Entry 7MB8 (X-ray diffraction, 1.62 A resolution); this record covers chains A and B of the 4 polymer chains in the assembly.

# Chain A (and B)
Molecule: 3C-like proteinase
Organism: Severe acute respiratory syndrome coronavirus 2
Notes: EC 3.4.22.69; chain B of this document is another copy of the same molecule, construct and numbering; everything in this record applies to it too
UniProtKB: P0DTD1 (R1AB_SARS2); residues 1-306 here correspond to UniProt positions 3264-3569 (UniProt number = residue number + 3263)
Sequence (306 residues; each row starts with the number of its first residue):
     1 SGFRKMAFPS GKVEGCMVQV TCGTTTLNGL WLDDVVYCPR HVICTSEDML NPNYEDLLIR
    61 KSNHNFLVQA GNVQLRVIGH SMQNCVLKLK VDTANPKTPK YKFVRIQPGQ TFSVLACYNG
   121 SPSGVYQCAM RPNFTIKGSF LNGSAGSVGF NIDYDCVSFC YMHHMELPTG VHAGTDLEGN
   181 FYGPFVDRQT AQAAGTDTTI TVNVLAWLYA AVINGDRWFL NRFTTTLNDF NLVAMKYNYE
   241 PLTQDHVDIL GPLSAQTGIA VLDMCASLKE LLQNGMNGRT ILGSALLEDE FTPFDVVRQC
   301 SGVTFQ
Not modelled in the structure: 306 (chain B: 305-306)
Construct notes: engineered mutation Ala145 (Cys3408 in P0DTD1)
UniProt features mapped onto this chain:
  - active site: His41 (For 3CL-PRO activity)
  - site: Gln306 (Cleavage)
  - cross-link (Glycyl lysine isopeptide (Lys-Gly)): Lys5 (interchain with G-Cter in ubiquitin), Lys90 (interchain with G-Cter in ubiquitin)

# Interface between chain A and chain B
Pairs across the interface (86; chain A residue first):
  Ser1(A) - Gly138(B)
  Ser1(A) - Ser139(B)
  Ser1(A) - Phe140(B)  hydrogen bond (backbone-backbone)
  Ser1(A) - Glu166(B)  hydrogen bond
  Ser1(A) - Gly170(B)
  Ser1(A) - His172(B)  hydrogen bond (backbone-side chain)
  Gly2(A) - Gly138(B)
  Gly2(A) - Ser139(B)  hydrogen bond (backbone-side chain)
  Arg4(A) - Tyr126(B)
  Arg4(A) - Gln127(B)  hydrogen bond (side chain-backbone)
  Arg4(A) - Lys137(B)  hydrogen bond (side chain-backbone)
  Arg4(A) - Glu290(B)  salt bridge
  Lys5(A) - Arg4(B)
  Lys5(A) - Tyr126(B)
  Met6(A) - Gly124(B)
  Met6(A) - Val125(B)
  Met6(A) - Tyr126(B)  hydrophobic
  Met6(A) - Ser139(B)
  Ala7(A) - Gly124(B)
  Ala7(A) - Val125(B)  hydrogen bond (backbone-backbone)
  Phe8(A) - Val125(B)
  Pro9(A) - Ser10(B)
  Pro9(A) - Glu14(B)
  Pro9(A) - Pro122(B)  hydrophobic
  Pro9(A) - Ser123(B)
  Ser10(A) - Pro9(B)
  Ser10(A) - Ser10(B)  hydrogen bond (backbone-side chain)
  Ser10(A) - Glu14(B)  hydrogen bond (backbone-side chain)
  Gly11(A) - Gly11(B)
  Gly11(A) - Glu14(B)  hydrogen bond (backbone-side chain)
  Glu14(A) - Pro9(B)
  Glu14(A) - Ser10(B)  hydrogen bond (side chain-backbone)
  Glu14(A) - Gly11(B)  hydrogen bond (side chain-backbone)
  Tyr118(A) - Thr304(B)
  Ser121(A) - Thr304(B)
  Pro122(A) - Pro9(B)  hydrophobic
  Ser123(A) - Pro9(B)
  Ser123(A) - Arg298(B)  hydrogen bond (backbone-side chain)
  Ser123(A) - Val303(B)  hydrogen bond (side chain-backbone)
  Ser123(A) - Thr304(B)
  Gly124(A) - Met6(B)
  Gly124(A) - Ala7(B)
  Gly124(A) - Arg298(B)
  Val125(A) - Met6(B)
  Val125(A) - Ala7(B)  hydrogen bond (backbone-backbone)
  Val125(A) - Phe8(B)
  Val125(A) - Val125(B)  hydrophobic
  Tyr126(A) - Arg4(B)
  Tyr126(A) - Lys5(B)
  Tyr126(A) - Met6(B)  hydrophobic
  Gln127(A) - Arg4(B)  hydrogen bond (backbone-side chain)
  Lys137(A) - Arg4(B)  hydrogen bond (backbone-side chain)
  Gly138(A) - Ser1(B)
  Gly138(A) - Gly2(B)
  Gly138(A) - Phe3(B)
  Ser139(A) - Ser1(B)
  Ser139(A) - Gly2(B)  hydrogen bond (side chain-backbone)
  Ser139(A) - Met6(B)
  Ser139(A) - Gln299(B)  hydrogen bond
  Phe140(A) - Ser1(B)  hydrogen bond (backbone-backbone)
  Leu141(A) - Gln299(B)
  Leu141(A) - Cys300(B)
  Leu141(A) - Ser301(B)
  Leu141(A) - Gly302(B)
  Glu166(A) - Ser1(B)  hydrogen bond (side chain-backbone)
  Gly170(A) - Ser1(B)
  His172(A) - Ser1(B)  hydrogen bond (side chain-backbone)
  Gly283(A) - Leu286(B)
  Ala285(A) - Ala285(B)  hydrophobic
  Ala285(A) - Leu286(B)  hydrophobic
  Leu286(A) - Gly283(B)
  Leu286(A) - Ala285(B)  hydrophobic
  Glu290(A) - Arg4(B)  salt bridge
  Arg298(A) - Ser123(B)
  Gln299(A) - Ser139(B)  hydrogen bond
  Gln299(A) - Leu141(B)
  Cys300(A) - Leu141(B)
  Ser301(A) - Leu141(B)
  Gly302(A) - Tyr118(B)
  Gly302(A) - Leu141(B)
  Val303(A) - Ser123(B)  hydrogen bond (backbone-side chain)
  Thr304(A) - Tyr118(B)
  Thr304(A) - Ser121(B)
  Thr304(A) - Pro122(B)
  Phe305(A) - Pro122(B)  hydrogen bond (backbone-backbone)
  Phe305(A) - Ser123(B)
Other interface residues (no listed pair), chain A (44 interface residues in all): Phe3, Leu115, Cys128, Thr280, Ser284
Other interface residues (no listed pair), chain B (43 interface residues in all): Lys12, Leu115, Cys128, Thr280

# Overview
44 residues of chain A and 43 residues of chain B are in contact, with 25 hydrogen bonds and 2 salt bridges.
Polar contacts include Arg4(A)-Glu290(B), Ser1(A)-Glu166(B) and Ser1(A)-His172(B). UniProt lists active-site
residue His41(A) on chain A.
Chain A and chain B are both 3C-like proteinase (Severe acute respiratory syndrome coronavirus 2); the
structure, SARS-CoV-2 Main Protease (Mpro) C145A in Complex with Cleavage Site Nsp8/9 (P6-P1), was determined
by X-ray diffraction (same publication as 7MB4, 7MB5, 7MB6, 7MB7, 7MB9, 7T70 and 8 further entries).
